4QII - chains C and D of the 6 polymer chains in the assembly; structure by X-ray diffraction, 1.64 A resolution.

[Chain C (and D)]
Name: 1,4-Dihydroxy-2-naphthoyl-CoA synthase
From: Mycobacterium tuberculosis H37Rv
Notes: EC 4.1.3.36; chain D of this document is another copy of the same molecule, construct and numbering; everything in this record applies to it too
UniProtKB: P9WNP5 (MENB_MYCTU); residues 1-314 here = UniProt positions 1-314
Amino-acid sequence (334 residues; each row starts with the number of its first residue; numbers below 1 keep their minus sign (Met-19 is residue -19)):
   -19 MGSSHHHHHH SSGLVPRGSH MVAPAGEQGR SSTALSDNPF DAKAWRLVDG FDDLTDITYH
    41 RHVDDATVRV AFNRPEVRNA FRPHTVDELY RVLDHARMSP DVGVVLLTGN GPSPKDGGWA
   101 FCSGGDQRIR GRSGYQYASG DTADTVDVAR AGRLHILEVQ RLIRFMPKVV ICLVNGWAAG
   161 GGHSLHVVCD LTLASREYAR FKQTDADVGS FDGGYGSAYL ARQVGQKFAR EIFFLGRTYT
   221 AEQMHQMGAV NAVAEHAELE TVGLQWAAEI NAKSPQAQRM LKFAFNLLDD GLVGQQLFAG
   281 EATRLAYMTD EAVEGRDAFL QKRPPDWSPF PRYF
Unresolved in the structure: -19 to 13 (chain D: -19 to 15)
Sequence notes: expression tag (-19 to 0)
Small-molecule neighbours:
  - Salicylyl CoA (2NE), molecule 1: Glu56, Val57, Arg58, Ala60, Phe61, Ser103, Gly104, Gly105, Asp106, Gln107, Arg108, Tyr115, Ile136, Trp157, Ala159, Gly160, Gly161, Lys182, Thr184, Asp185, Val188, Ser190, Phe191, Asp192
  - Salicylyl CoA (2NE), molecule 2: Tyr287, Phe299, Lys302
Curated features (UniProtKB/Swiss-Prot):
  - binding site (substrate): Arg58, Lys95, Ser103 to Gln107, Tyr115, Trp157 to Gly161, Thr184, Ser190, Tyr287, Lys302
  - site (Important for catalysis): Tyr115, Asp185, Tyr287

[Chain C / chain D interface]
Residue-residue contacts (106):
  Arg77(C) - Arg133(D)
  Arg77(C) - Glu138(D)  salt bridge
  Gln107(C) - Arg296(D)
  Gln107(C) - Phe299(D)
  Gln107(C) - Leu300(D)
  Arg108(C) - Leu300(D)
  Arg110(C) - Tyr287(D)
  Arg110(C) - Ala292(D)  hydrogen bond (side chain-backbone)
  Arg110(C) - Arg296(D)  hydrogen bond (backbone-side chain)
  Gly111(C) - Arg296(D)
  Arg112(C) - Arg284(D)
  Arg112(C) - Tyr287(D)
  Arg112(C) - Met288(D)  hydrogen bond (side chain-backbone)
  Arg112(C) - Thr289(D)
  Arg112(C) - Asp290(D)  salt bridge
  Arg112(C) - Val293(D)
  Ser113(C) - Arg284(D)  hydrogen bond (backbone-side chain)
  Gly114(C) - Tyr287(D)
  Tyr115(C) - Tyr287(D)  hydrogen bond
  Gly132(C) - Arg284(D)  hydrogen bond (backbone-side chain)
  Arg133(C) - Arg77(D)
  Leu134(C) - Gly280(D)
  Leu134(C) - Thr283(D)
  Leu134(C) - Arg284(D)
  Leu134(C) - Tyr287(D)  hydrophobic
  Leu137(C) - Gln276(D)  hydrogen bond (backbone-side chain)
  Leu137(C) - Gly280(D)
  Glu138(C) - Arg77(D)  salt bridge
  Gln140(C) - Gln276(D)  hydrogen bond
  Arg141(C) - Phe145(D)
  Arg141(C) - Gln276(D)  hydrogen bond
  Arg141(C) - Leu277(D)
  Phe145(C) - Arg141(D)
  Phe145(C) - Val273(D)  hydrophobic
  Asp187(C) - Trp307(D)
  Val188(C) - Ala292(D)
  Val188(C) - Gly295(D)
  Val188(C) - Arg296(D)
  Val188(C) - Phe299(D)  hydrophobic
  Gly189(C) - Ala292(D)
  Ser190(C) - Tyr287(D)  hydrogen bond
  Phe191(C) - Ala282(D)
  Phe191(C) - Thr283(D)  hydrogen bond (backbone-side chain)
  Phe191(C) - Ala286(D)  hydrophobic
  Gly193(C) - Gln275(D)  hydrogen bond (backbone-side chain)
  Gly193(C) - Ala279(D)
  Tyr195(C) - Leu272(D)  hydrophobic
  Tyr195(C) - Val273(D)
  Tyr195(C) - Gln276(D)
  Ala198(C) - Leu272(D)  hydrophobic
  Ala198(C) - Gln275(D)
  Tyr199(C) - Leu272(D)  hydrophobic
  Asp269(C) - Gly271(D)
  Asp269(C) - Leu272(D)  hydrogen bond (backbone-backbone)
  Asp270(C) - Asp270(D)
  Asp270(C) - Leu272(D)
  Asp270(C) - Val273(D)
  Gly271(C) - Asp269(D)
  Gly271(C) - Gly271(D)
  Leu272(C) - Tyr195(D)  hydrophobic
  Leu272(C) - Ala198(D)  hydrophobic
  Leu272(C) - Tyr199(D)  hydrophobic
  Leu272(C) - Asp269(D)  hydrogen bond (backbone-backbone)
  Leu272(C) - Asp270(D)
  Val273(C) - Phe145(D)  hydrophobic
  Val273(C) - Tyr195(D)
  Val273(C) - Asp270(D)
  Val273(C) - Val273(D)  hydrophobic
  Gln275(C) - Gly193(D)  hydrogen bond (side chain-backbone)
  Gln275(C) - Ala198(D)
  Gln276(C) - Leu137(D)  hydrogen bond (side chain-backbone)
  Gln276(C) - Gln140(D)  hydrogen bond
  Gln276(C) - Arg141(D)  hydrogen bond
  Gln276(C) - Tyr195(D)
  Leu277(C) - Arg141(D)
  Ala279(C) - Gly193(D)
  Gly280(C) - Leu134(D)
  Gly280(C) - Leu137(D)
  Ala282(C) - Phe191(D)
  Thr283(C) - Leu134(D)
  Thr283(C) - Phe191(D)  hydrogen bond (side chain-backbone)
  Arg284(C) - Ser113(D)  hydrogen bond (side chain-backbone)
  Arg284(C) - Gly132(D)  hydrogen bond (side chain-backbone)
  Arg284(C) - Leu134(D)
  Ala286(C) - Phe191(D)  hydrophobic
  Tyr287(C) - Arg110(D)
  Tyr287(C) - Arg112(D)
  Tyr287(C) - Gly114(D)
  Tyr287(C) - Tyr115(D)  hydrogen bond
  Tyr287(C) - Leu134(D)  hydrophobic
  Tyr287(C) - Ser190(D)  hydrogen bond
  Met288(C) - Arg112(D)  hydrogen bond (backbone-side chain)
  Thr289(C) - Arg112(D)
  Asp290(C) - Arg112(D)  salt bridge
  Ala292(C) - Arg110(D)  hydrogen bond (backbone-side chain)
  Ala292(C) - Val188(D)
  Ala292(C) - Gly189(D)
  Val293(C) - Arg112(D)
  Gly295(C) - Val188(D)
  Arg296(C) - Gln107(D)
  Arg296(C) - Arg110(D)  hydrogen bond (side chain-backbone)
  Arg296(C) - Val188(D)
  Phe299(C) - Gln107(D)
  Leu300(C) - Gln107(D)
  Leu300(C) - Arg108(D)
  Trp307(C) - Asp187(D)
Interface residues without a listed pair, chain C (56 interface residues in all): Tyr70, Arg144, Ala186, Gly194, Pro305
Interface residues without a listed pair, chain D (55 interface residues in all): Tyr70, Gly111, Ala186, Gly194, Pro305

[Overview]
56 residues of chain C face 55 of chain D across their interface; the contacts include 26 hydrogen bonds and 4
salt bridges. Polar contacts include Arg77(C)-Glu138(D), Arg112(C)-Asp290(D) and Arg110(C)-Ala292(D). Chain C
binds Salicylyl CoA. UniProt lists 17 substrate-binding residues on chain C.
Both chains are 1,4-Dihydroxy-2-naphthoyl-CoA synthase (Mycobacterium tuberculosis H37Rv). Entry 4QII (Crystal
Structure of type II MenB from Mycobacteria tuberculosis) was determined by X-ray diffraction (same
publication as 4QIJ).
